2GF7 - chain A; structure by X-ray diffraction, 2.20 A resolution.

[Chain A]
Protein: Jumonji domain-containing protein 2A
Organism: Homo sapiens
Notes: fragment: double tudor domain
Reference sequence: O75164 (JMJ2A_HUMAN); residues 895-1011 here = UniProt positions 895-1011
Sequence (119 residues; each row starts with the number of its first residue):
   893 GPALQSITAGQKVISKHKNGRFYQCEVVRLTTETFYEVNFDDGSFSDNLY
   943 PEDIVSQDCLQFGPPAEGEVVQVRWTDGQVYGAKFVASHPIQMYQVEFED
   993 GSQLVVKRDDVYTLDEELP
Not modelled in the structure: 893-896
Construct notes: cloning artifact (893-894)
Curated features (UniProtKB/Swiss-Prot):
  - site (Histone H3K4me3 binding): D945, W967, Y973
  - mutagenesis: D939 (D939R: Impairs binding to H4K20me2, promoting partial recruitment of TP53BP1), D945 (D945A: Impairs binding to H3K4me3; D945R: Abolishes binding to H3K4me3), W967 (W967H: Abolishes binding to H3K4me3), Y973 (Y973A: Abolishes binding to H3K4me3)
What the authors report for this chain:
  - mutagenesis - H909W/W967H, W967H, Y973A: abolished binding to H3K4Me3
  - mutagenesis - D945A: decreased binding to H3K4Me3
  - specificity-determining residues: D945 (proposed by the authors, not directly observed)

[Overview]
UniProt lists 4 mutagenesis sites. From the paper: H909W/W967H, W967H and Y973A abolish binding to H3K4Me3;
the specificity determinant D945.
Chain A is Jumonji domain-containing protein 2A (Homo sapiens); the structure, Double tudor domain structure,
was determined by X-ray diffraction together with 2GFA from the same study.
